4NXM - chains A and K of the 21 polymer chains in the assembly; structure by X-ray diffraction, 3.65 A resolution.

# Chain A
Molecule: 16S rRNA
Organism: Thermus thermophilus
Sequence (1522 nucleotides; each row starts with the number of its first residue; note: 42 numbers in that range are skipped by the numbering (no residue carries them; nothing is unmodelled there); a row labelled like 190A-190L holds insertion residues (190A, then the next letters in order); numbering starts at 0):
     0 UUUGUUGGAG AGUUUGAUCC UGGCUCAGGG UGAACGCUGG CGGCGUGCCU AAGACAUGCA
    60 AGUCGUGCGG G
    73 CCGCGGGGUU UU
    88 ACUCCG
    95 UGGUC
   101 AGCGGCGGAC GGGUGAGUAA CGCGUGGGU
  129A G
   130 ACCUACCCGG AAGAGGGGGA CAACCCGGGG AAACUCGGGC UAAUCCCCCA UGUGGACCCG
   190 C
190A-190L CCCUUGGGGUGU
   191 GUCCAAAGGG CUUU
   216 GCCCGCUUCC GGAUGGGCCC GCGUCCCAUC AGCUAGUUGG UGGGGUAAUG GCCCACCAAG
   276 GCGACGACGG GUAGCCGGUC UGAGAGGAUG GCCGGCCACA GGGGCACUGA GACACGGGCC
   336 CCACUCCUAC GGGAGGCAGC AGUUAGGAAU CUUCCGCAAU GGGCGCAAGC CUGACGGAGC
   396 GACGCCGCUU GGAGGAAGAA GCCCUUCGGG GUGUAAACUC CUGAA
   442 CCCGGGACGA AACCCCCGAC GA
   474 GGGGACUGAC GGUACCGGG
   494 GUAAUAGCGC CGGCCAACUC CGUGCCAGCA GCCGCGGUAA UACGGAGGGC GCGAGCGUUA
   554 CCCGGAUUCA CUGGGCGUAA AGGGCGUGUA GGCGGCCUGG GGCGUCCCAU GUGAAAGACC
   614 ACGGCUCAAC CGUGGGGGAG CGUGGGAUAC GCUCAGGCUA GACGGUGGGA GAGGGUGGUG
   674 GAAUUCCCGG AGUAGCGGUG AAAUGCGCAG AUACCGGGAG GAACGCCGAU GGCGAAGGCA
   734 GCCACCUGGU CCACCCGUGA CGCUGAGGCG CGAAAGCGUG GGGAGCAAAC CGGAUUAGAU
   794 ACCCGGGUAG UCCACGCCCU AAACGAUGCG CGCUAGGUCU CUGGGUCU
   848 CCUGGGGGCC GAAGCUAACG CGUUAAGCGC GCCGCCUGGG GAGUACGGCC GCAAGGCUGA
   908 AACUCAAAGG AAUUGACGGG GGCCCGCACA AGCGGUGGAG CAUGUGGUUU AAUUCGAAGX
   968 AACGCGAAGA ACCUUACCAG GCCUUGACAU GCUAGG
 1003A G
  1004 AACCCGGGUG AAAGCCUGGG GUGCCCC
1030A-1030D GCGA
  1031 GGGGAGCCCU AGCACAGGUG CUGCAUGGCC GUCGUCAGCU CGUGCCGUGA GGUGUUGGGU
  1091 UAAGUCCCGC AACGAGCGCA ACCCCCGCCG UUAGUUGCCA GCGGUUCGGC CGGGCACUCU
  1151 AACGGGACUG CCCGCGAAA
  1171 GCGGGAGGAA GGAGGGGACG ACGUCUGGUC AGCAUGGCCC UUACGGCCUG GGCGACACAC
  1231 GUGCUACAAU GCCCACUACA AAGCGAUGCC ACCCGGCAAC GGGGAGCUAA UCGCAAAAAG
  1291 GUGGGCCCAG UUCGGAUUGG GGUCUGCAAC CCGACCCCAU GAAGCCGGAA UCGCUAGUAA
  1351 UCGCGGAUCA G
 1361A C
  1362 CAUGCCGCGG UGAAUACGUU CCCGGGCCUU GUACACACXG CCXGUXACGC CAUGGGAGCG
  1422 GGCUCUACCC GAAGUCGCCG GG
  1446 AGCCUACGGG
  1459 CAGGCGCCGA GGGUAGGGCC CGUGACUGGG GCGAAGUCGU AACAAGGUAG CUGUACCGGA
  1519 AGGUGCGGCU GGAUCCACUC CUUUCU
Disordered / not traced: 0-4, 1534-1538
Modified positions: PSU (pseudouridine-5'-monophosphate) at position 516, M2G (N2-dimethylguanosine-5'-monophosphate) at position 966, 5MC (5-methylcytidine-5'-monophosphate) at position 967, 2MG (2N-methylguanosine-5'-monophosphate) at position 1207, 5MC (5-methylcytidine-5'-monophosphate) at position 1400, 4OC (4n,o2'-methylcytidine-5'-monophosphate) at position 1402, 5MC (5-methylcytidine-5'-monophosphate) at position 1404, 5MC (5-methylcytidine-5'-monophosphate) at position 1407, UR3 (3-methyluridine-5'-monophoshate) at position 1498, MA6 (6N-dimethyladenosine-5'-monophoshate) at position 1518, MA6 (6N-dimethyladenosine-5'-monophoshate) at position 1519, PSU (pseudouridine-5'-monophosphate) at position 1540, PSU (pseudouridine-5'-monophosphate) at position 1541
Bound ions: Mg2+ site 1 near U5 (its only coordinating residue here); Mg2+ site 2: G11, U12, G22; Mg2+ site 3 near G21 (its only coordinating residue here); Mg2+ site 4: C48, G115; Mg2+ site 5 near A59 (its only coordinating residue here); Mg2+ site 6: G61, G105; Mg2+ site 7 near C89 (its only coordinating residue here); Mg2+ site 8 near C92 (its only coordinating residue here); Mg2+ site 9 near U98 (its only coordinating residue here); Mg2+ site 10 near G107 (its only coordinating residue here); Mg2+ site 11 near G113 (its only coordinating residue here); Mg2+ site 12 near G117 (its only coordinating residue here); 99 more Mg2+ sites not listed

# Chain K
Name: ribosomal protein S11
Organism: Thermus thermophilus
Reference sequence: P80376 (RS11_THET8); residues 1-129 here = UniProt positions 1-129
Chain sequence (129 residues; row label = number of the first residue in the row):
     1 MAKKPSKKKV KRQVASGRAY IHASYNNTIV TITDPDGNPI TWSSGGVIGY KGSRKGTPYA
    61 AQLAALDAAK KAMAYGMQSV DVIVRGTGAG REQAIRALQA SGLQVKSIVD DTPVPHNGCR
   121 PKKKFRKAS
Disordered / not traced: 1-10, 127-129

# How chain A and chain K interact
Contacting residue pairs (73; chain A residue first):
  G674(A) - His116(K)  base contact
  A675(A) - Val114(K)  hydrogen bond to the sugar
  A675(A) - Pro115(K)  base contact
  A675(A) - His116(K)  hydrogen bond to the base
  A675(A) - Gly118(K)  base contact
  A676(A) - Pro113(K)  sugar contact
  A676(A) - Pro115(K)  sugar contact
  A676(A) - Cys119(K)  base contact
  U677(A) - Cys119(K)  base contact
  G683(A) - Asn38(K)  hydrogen bond to the base
  G683(A) - Pro39(K)  base contact
  A684(A) - Arg12(K)  hydrogen bond to the phosphate
  A684(A) - Asn38(K)  sugar contact
  A684(A) - Pro39(K)  hydrogen bond to the sugar
  G685(A) - Arg12(K)  salt bridge to the phosphate
  G685(A) - Pro39(K)  sugar contact
  G685(A) - Ile40(K)  phosphate contact
  G685(A) - Trp42(K)  sugar contact
  U686(A) - Trp42(K)  hydrogen bond to the sugar
  A687(A) - Lys71(K)  salt bridge to the phosphate
  G688(A) - Trp42(K)  sugar contact
  G688(A) - Ser44(K)  hydrogen bond to the phosphate
  G688(A) - Gly46(K)  sugar contact
  G688(A) - Val47(K)  sugar contact
  C689(A) - Asn27(K)  hydrogen bond to the phosphate
  C689(A) - Ser44(K)  hydrogen bond to the phosphate
  C689(A) - Gly45(K)  phosphate contact
  C689(A) - Gly46(K)  hydrogen bond to the phosphate
  C689(A) - Lys55(K)  salt bridge to the phosphate
  G690(A) - Asn27(K)  hydrogen bond to the phosphate
  G690(A) - Lys55(K)  base contact
  G691(A) - Asn26(K)  phosphate contact
  G691(A) - Lys51(K)  base contact
  G691(A) - Gly52(K)  base contact
  G691(A) - Lys55(K)  hydrogen bond to the base
  U692(A) - Asn26(K)  hydrogen bond to the phosphate
  U692(A) - Gly52(K)  base contact
  U692(A) - Ser53(K)  hydrogen bond to the base
  U692(A) - Lys124(K)  salt bridge to the phosphate
  A694(A) - Ser53(K)  hydrogen bond to the phosphate
  A695(A) - Gly52(K)  phosphate contact
  A695(A) - Ser53(K)  hydrogen bond to the phosphate
  A704(A) - Trp42(K)  base contact
  A706(A) - Ile29(K)  sugar contact
  A706(A) - Thr31(K)  hydrogen bond to the sugar
  C707(A) - Tyr20(K)  phosphate contact
  C707(A) - Gly37(K)  hydrogen bond to the sugar
  C707(A) - Pro39(K)  base contact
  C707(A) - Arg85(K)  salt bridge to the phosphate
  C708(A) - Tyr20(K)  phosphate contact
  C708(A) - Asp36(K)  hydrogen bond to the sugar
  C708(A) - Gly37(K)  sugar contact
  C708(A) - Arg85(K)  salt bridge to the phosphate
  A715(A) - Gly118(K)  base contact
  A716(A) - Asn117(K)  hydrogen bond to the sugar
  A716(A) - Gly118(K)  sugar contact
  C717(A) - His116(K)  phosphate contact
  C717(A) - Asn117(K)  sugar contact
  G718(A) - His116(K)  stacking on the base
  G718(A) - Asn117(K)  sugar contact
  G778(A) - Arg120(K)  hydrogen bond to the sugar
  C779(A) - Arg120(K)  sugar contact
  C779(A) - Pro121(K)  sugar contact
  C779(A) - Lys122(K)  phosphate contact
  C779(A) - Lys123(K)  phosphate contact
  A780(A) - Lys122(K)  phosphate contact
  A780(A) - Lys123(K)  hydrogen bond to the phosphate
  C796(A) - Lys123(K)  salt bridge to the phosphate
  C797(A) - Lys124(K)  salt bridge to the phosphate
  G1523(A) - Lys123(K)  salt bridge to the phosphate
  C1524(A) - Arg120(K)  salt bridge to the phosphate
  G1525(A) - Arg120(K)  salt bridge to the phosphate
  G1525(A) - Arg126(K)  salt bridge to the phosphate
Other interface residues (no listed pair), chain A (37 interface residues in all): U705, G714, A777, G798, U1522
Other interface residues (no listed pair), chain K (39 interface residues in all): His22, Ser24, Thr33, Tyr75

# Overview
The interface between chain A and chain K involves 37 residues on one side and 39 on the other, with 22
hydrogen bonds, 12 salt bridges and 1 aromatic stacking contact. Polar pairs include A675(A)-His116(K),
G683(A)-Asn38(K) and G691(A)-Lys55(K).
Chain A is 16S rRNA and chain K is ribosomal protein S11, both from Thermus thermophilus; the structure,
Crystal Structure of the 30S ribosomal subunit from a GidB (RsmG) mutant of Thermus thermophilus (HB8), was
determined by X-ray diffraction.
